1ZKI - chains A and B; structure by X-ray diffraction, 1.70 A resolution.

== Chain A (and B) ==
Protein: hypothetical protein PA5202
From: Pseudomonas aeruginosa
Notes: chain B of this document is another copy of the same molecule, construct and numbering; everything in this record applies to it too
UniProt: Q9HTY7 (Q9HTY7_PSEAE); numbering as in UniProt (aligned over 1-129)
Chain sequence (133 residues; numbered -1 to 131; the number before each row is that of its first residue; numbers below 1 keep their minus sign (Asn-1 is residue -1)):
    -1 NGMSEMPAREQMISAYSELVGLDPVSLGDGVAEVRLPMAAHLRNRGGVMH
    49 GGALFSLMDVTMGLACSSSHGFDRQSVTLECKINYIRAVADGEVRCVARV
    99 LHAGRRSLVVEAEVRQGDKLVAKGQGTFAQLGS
Disordered / not traced: -1 to 3, 130-131 (chain B: -1 to 4, 130-131)
Modified residues: Mse1 (selenomethionine); Mse4, Mse10, Mse36, Mse47, Mse56, Mse60 (selenomethionine; parent Met)
Construct notes: cloning artifact (-1 to 0, 130-131); modified residue (1, 4, 10, 36, 47, 56, 60)

== Chain A / chain B interface ==
Pairs across the interface (26):
  Glu78(A) - Lys80(B)  salt bridge
  Lys80(A) - Glu78(B)  salt bridge
  Lys80(A) - Lys80(B)
  Lys80(A) - Gln123(B)
  Asn82(A) - Val107(B)
  Asn82(A) - Gln123(B)
  Asn82(A) - Thr125(B)  hydrogen bond
  Ile84(A) - His100(B)
  Ile84(A) - Val107(B)  hydrophobic
  Leu99(A) - Leu118(B)
  Leu99(A) - Lys121(B)
  His100(A) - Ile84(B)
  Val107(A) - Asn82(B)
  Val107(A) - Ile84(B)  hydrophobic
  Glu109(A) - Glu109(B)
  Glu109(A) - Lys121(B)  salt bridge
  Leu118(A) - Leu99(B)
  Lys121(A) - Leu99(B)
  Lys121(A) - Glu109(B)  salt bridge
  Lys121(A) - Gln123(B)  hydrogen bond (backbone-side chain)
  Gly122(A) - Gln123(B)
  Gln123(A) - Lys80(B)
  Gln123(A) - Asn82(B)
  Gln123(A) - Lys121(B)
  Gln123(A) - Gly122(B)
  Thr125(A) - Asn82(B)  hydrogen bond
Also at the interface, not in a pair above, chain A (14 interface residues in all): Ile81
Also at the interface, not in a pair above, chain B (14 interface residues in all): Ile81

== Overview ==
Chain A and chain B each contribute 14 residues to their interface, with 3 hydrogen bonds and 4 salt bridges.
Among the polar pairs are Glu78(A)-Lys80(B), Glu109(A)-Lys121(B) and Asn82(A)-Thr125(B).
Both chains are hypothetical protein PA5202 (Pseudomonas aeruginosa). Entry 1ZKI (Structure of conserved
protein PA5202 from Pseudomonas aeruginosa) was determined by X-ray diffraction together with 3QY3 from the
same study.
